PDB entry 4OW5 | X-ray diffraction, 1.90 A resolution | chain A

# Chain A
Protein: Fusolin
Source organism: unidentified entomopoxvirus
Notes: fragment: Chitin-binding domain; engineered mutation(s): G25D, H192N, I351N, I352H, Q353T, D354G
UniProt: Q83389 (Q83389_9POXV); aligned to UniProt positions 19-388 over residues 1-370 (the alignment contains insertions or deletions, so no single offset holds)
Chain sequence (370 residues; each row starts with the number of its first residue):
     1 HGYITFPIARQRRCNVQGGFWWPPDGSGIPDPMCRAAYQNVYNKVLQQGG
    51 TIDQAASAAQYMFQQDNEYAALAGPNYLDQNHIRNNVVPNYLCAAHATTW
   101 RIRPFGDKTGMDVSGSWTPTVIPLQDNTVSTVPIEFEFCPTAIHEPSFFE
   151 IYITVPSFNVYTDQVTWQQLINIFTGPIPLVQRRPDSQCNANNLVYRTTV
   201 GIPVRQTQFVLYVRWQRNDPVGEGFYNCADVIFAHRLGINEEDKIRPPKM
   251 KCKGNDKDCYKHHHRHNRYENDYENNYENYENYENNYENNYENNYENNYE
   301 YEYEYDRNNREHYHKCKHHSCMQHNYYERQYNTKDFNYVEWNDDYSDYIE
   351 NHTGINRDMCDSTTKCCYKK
Unresolved in the structure: 261-311, 317-327, 370
Differences from the reference sequence: variant Asp25 (Gly43 in Q83389), Asn192 (His210 in Q83389), Asn351 (Ile369 in Q83389), His352 (Ile370 in Q83389), Thr353 (Gln371 in Q83389), Gly354 (Asp372 in Q83389), Ile355
Cystine bridges: Cys14-Cys34, Cys93-Cys228, Cys139-Cys189, Cys252-Cys366, Cys259-Cys360, Cys316-Cys367
Reported in the primary citation:
  - contacts within the chain: Arg10-Asp230 (salt bridge), Arg10-Trp117

# Summary
From the paper: contacts within the chain involving Arg10, Asp230 and Cys14 among others.
Chain A is Fusolin (unidentified entomopoxvirus); the structure, Structural basis for the enhancement of
virulence by entomopoxvirus fusolin and its in vivo crystallization into ..., was determined by X-ray
diffraction (same publication as 4YN1, 4YN2, 4X27 and 4X29).
